Entry 9UDG (electron microscopy, 3.18 A resolution); this record covers chains C and F of the 6 polymer chains in the assembly.

Chain C:
Protein: Na(+)-translocating NADH-quinone reductase subunit C
Organism: Vibrio cholerae O395
Notes: EC 7.2.1.1
UniProtKB: A5F5Y7 (NQRC_VIBC3); residue numbers follow UniProt; this construct covers 1-257
Sequence (257 residues; each row starts with the number of its first residue):
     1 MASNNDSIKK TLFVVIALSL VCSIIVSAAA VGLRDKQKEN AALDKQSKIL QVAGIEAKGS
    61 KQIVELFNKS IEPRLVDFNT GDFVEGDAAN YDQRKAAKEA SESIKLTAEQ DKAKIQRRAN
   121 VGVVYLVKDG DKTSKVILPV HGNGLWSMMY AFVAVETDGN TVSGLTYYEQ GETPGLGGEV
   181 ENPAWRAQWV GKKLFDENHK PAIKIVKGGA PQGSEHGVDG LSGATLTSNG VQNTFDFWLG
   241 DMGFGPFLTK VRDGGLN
Disordered / not traced: 1-5, 257
Ligand contacts:
  - Ca2+ (CA): Gln93, Ala97, Arg118, Ala119, His141, Trp238
  - FMN (flavin mononucleotide): Leu145, Trp146, Glu172, Thr173, Leu176, Gly177, Lys207, Gly223, Ala224, Thr225, Leu226, Thr227
Swiss-Prot annotation at these positions:
  - modified residue: Thr225 (FMN phosphoryl threonine)

Chain F:
Protein: Na(+)-translocating NADH-quinone reductase subunit F
Organism: Vibrio cholerae O395
Notes: EC 7.2.1.1
UniProtKB: A5F5Y4 (NQRF_VIBC3); residues 1-408 here = UniProt positions 1-408
Sequence (414 residues; each row starts with the number of its first residue):
     1 MSTIIFGVVM FTLIILALVL VILFAKSKLV PTGDITISIN GDPEKAIVTQ PGGKLLTALA
    61 GAGVFVSSAC GGGGSCGQCR VKIKSGGGDI LPTELDHISK GEAREGERLA CQVAVKADMD
   121 LELPEEIFGV KKWECTVISN DNKATFIKEL KLAIPDGESV PFRAGGYIQI EAPAHHVKYA
   181 DFDVPEKYRG DWDKFNLFRY ESKVDEPIIR AYSMANYPEE FGIIMLNVRI ATPPPNNPNV
   241 PPGQMSSYIW SLKAGDKCTI SGPFGEFFAK DTDAEMVFIG GGAGMAPMRS HIFDQLKRLK
   301 SKRKMSYWYG ARSKREMFYV EDFDGLAAEN DNFVWHCALS DPQPEDNWTG YTGFIHNVLY
   361 ENYLKDHEAP EDCEYYMCGP PMMNAAVINM LKNLGVEEEN ILLDDFGGHH HHHH
Disordered / not traced: 409-414
Construct notes: expression tag (409-414)
Metal / ion sites: 2Fe-2S cluster Fe: Cys70, Gly73, Cys79
Ligand contacts:
  - FAD (flavin-adenine dinucleotide): Tyr167, Arg210, Ala211, Tyr212, Ser213, Asn227, Val228, Arg229, Ala231, Thr232, Pro233, Pro234, Val240, Pro241, Pro242, Gly243, Gln244, Met245, Ser246, Ala286, Phe406
  - 2Fe-2S cluster (FES): Leu56, Ser67, Ser68, Ala69, Cys70, Gly72, Gly73, Gly74, Ser75, Cys76, Gly77, Gln78, Cys79
Swiss-Prot annotation at these positions:
  - binding site ([2Fe-2S] cluster): Cys70, Cys76, Cys79, Cys111

How chain C and chain F interact:
Pairs across the interface - 12 pairs, chain C then chain F:
  Ile8(C) - Leu23(F)  hydrophobic
  Val15(C) - Ile15(F)  hydrophobic
  Val15(C) - Val19(F)  hydrophobic
  Ser19(C) - Ile15(F)
  Leu20(C) - Thr12(F)
  Ser23(C) - Val8(F)
  Ser23(C) - Phe11(F)
  Ile24(C) - Val8(F)  hydrophobic
  Ser27(C) - Ile4(F)
  Ser27(C) - Val8(F)
  Val31(C) - Thr3(F)
  Arg34(C) - Thr3(F)
Other interface residues (no listed pair), chain C (12 interface residues in all): Leu12, Ile16, Cys22
Other interface residues (no listed pair), chain F (11 interface residues in all): Gly7, Leu16, Leu20

Summary:
12 residues of chain C face 11 of chain F across their interface. Ligands of chain C: flavin mononucleotide
and Ca2+. Bound to chain F: 2Fe-2S cluster and flavin-adenine dinucleotide. Curated annotation (UniProt) lists
4 [2Fe-2S] cluster-binding residues on chain F.
Chain C is Na(+)-translocating NADH-quinone reductase subunit C and chain F is Na(+)-translocating
NADH-quinone reductase subunit F, both from Vibrio cholerae O395; the structure, Cryo-EM structure of
Na+-translocating NADH-ubiquinone oxidoreductase from Vibrio cholerae reduced by NADH, with bound aurachin
D-42, was determined by electron microscopy together with 9U5G, 9UD3, 9UD4, 9UD5, 9UD6, 9UD8 and 4 further
entries from the same study.
